Entry 8Y3Q (electron microscopy, 2.98 A resolution); this record covers chains A and H of the 9 polymer chains in the assembly.

# Chain A
Name: B646L
Source organism: African swine fever virus
UniProt: Q5IZK2 (Q5IZK2_ASF); residues 1-646 here = UniProt positions 1-646
Chain sequence (693 residues; row label = number of the first residue in the row; numbers below 1 keep their minus sign (Met-46 is residue -46)):
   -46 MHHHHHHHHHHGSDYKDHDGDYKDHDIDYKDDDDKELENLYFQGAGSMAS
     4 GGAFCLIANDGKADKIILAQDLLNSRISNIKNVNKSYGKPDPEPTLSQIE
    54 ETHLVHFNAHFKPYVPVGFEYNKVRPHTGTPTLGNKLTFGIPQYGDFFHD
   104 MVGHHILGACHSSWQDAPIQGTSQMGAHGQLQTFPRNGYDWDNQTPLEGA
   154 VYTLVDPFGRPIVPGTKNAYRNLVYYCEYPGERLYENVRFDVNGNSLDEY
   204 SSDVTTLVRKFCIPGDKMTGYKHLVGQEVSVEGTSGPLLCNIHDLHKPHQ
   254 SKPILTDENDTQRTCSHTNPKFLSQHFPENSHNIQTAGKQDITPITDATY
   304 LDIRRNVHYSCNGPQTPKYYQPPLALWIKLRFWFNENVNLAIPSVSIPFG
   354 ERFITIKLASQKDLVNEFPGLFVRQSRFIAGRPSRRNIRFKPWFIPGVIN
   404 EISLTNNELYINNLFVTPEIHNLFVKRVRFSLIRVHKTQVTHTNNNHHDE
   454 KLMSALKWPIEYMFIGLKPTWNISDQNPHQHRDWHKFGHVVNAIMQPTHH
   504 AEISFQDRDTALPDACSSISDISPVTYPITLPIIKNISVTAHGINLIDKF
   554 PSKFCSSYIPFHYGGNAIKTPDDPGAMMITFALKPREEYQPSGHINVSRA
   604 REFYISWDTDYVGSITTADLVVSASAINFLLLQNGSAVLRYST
Disordered / not traced: -46 to 70, 249-302, 420-462, 586-605, 628-646
Differences from the reference sequence: expression tag (-46 to 0)

# Chain H
Name: Light chain of F11
Source organism: Sus scrofa
Chain sequence (110 residues; each row starts with the number of its first residue):
     1 LQTVIQEPAMSVSLGGTVTLTCAFSSGSVTSSNYPGWFQQTPGQPPRLLI
    51 YQTNSRPTGVPSRFSGAISGNRAALTITGAQAEDEADYFCGLWKSGTDLP
   101 FGGGTHLTVL
Disulfide bonds: Cys22-Cys90

# Interface between chain A and chain H
Contacting residue pairs - 5 pairs, chain A then chain H:
  Ile122(A) with Tyr34(H)
  Gln123(A) with Gln52(H)
  Gly124(A) with Gln52(H)
  Arg139(A) with Tyr51(H), hydrogen bond
  Asn146(A) with Tyr51(H)
Also at the interface, not in a pair above, chain A (8 interface residues in all): Thr125, Tyr142, Gln147
Also at the interface, not in a pair above, chain H (4 interface residues in all): Thr58
From the paper, about this interface:
  - residue pairs: Arg139(A)-Tyr51(H) (hydrogen bond)
  - epitope / paratope residues, chain A: Ile122(A), Arg139(A)
  - epitope / paratope residues, chain H: Tyr51(H)

# Summary
8 residues of chain A and 4 residues of chain H are in contact, with 1 hydrogen bond. Its one hydrogen-bonded
contact is Arg139(A)-Tyr51(H). The authors report a hydrogen bond between Arg139(A) and Tyr51(H). From the
paper: epitope/paratope residues Ile122(A), Arg139(A) and Tyr51(H).
Here chain A is B646L (African swine fever virus) and chain H is Light chain of F11 (Sus scrofa). Entry 8Y3Q
(ASFV p72 in complex with Fab F11) was determined by electron microscopy together with 8ZL9, 8Y3O, 8Y3P and
8Y3R from the same study.
